Entry 3WD5 (X-ray diffraction, 3.10 A resolution); this record covers chains A and H of the 3 polymer chains in the assembly.

== Chain A ==
Molecule: Tumor necrosis factor
From: Homo sapiens
Notes: fragment: Tumor necrosis factor, soluble form
Reference sequence: P01375 (TNFA_HUMAN); residues 1-157 here correspond to UniProt positions 77-233 (UniProt number = residue number + 76)
Chain sequence (157 residues; row label = number of the first residue in the row):
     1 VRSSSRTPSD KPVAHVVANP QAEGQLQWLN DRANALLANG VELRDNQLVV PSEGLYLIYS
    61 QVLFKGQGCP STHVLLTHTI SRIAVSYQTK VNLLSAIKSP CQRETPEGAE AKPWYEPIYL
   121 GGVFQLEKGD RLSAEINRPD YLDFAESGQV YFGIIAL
Disordered / not traced: 1-5
Sequence notes: conflict D31 (Arg107 in P01375)
Curated features (UniProtKB/Swiss-Prot):
  - glycosylation: S4 (O-linked (GalNAc...) serine)
Disulfide bonds: C69-C101
From the paper describing this entry:
  - mutagenesis - T72A, K90A, V91A, E110A, I136A: unchanged binding to Adalimumab

== Chain H ==
Molecule: Adalimumab Heavy Chain
From: Homo sapiens
Chain sequence (219 residues; row label = number of the first residue in the row):
     1 EVQLVESGGG LVQPGRSLRL SCAASGFTFD DYAMHWVRQA PGKGLEWVSA ITWNSGHIDY
    61 ADSVEGRFTI SRDNAKNSLY LDMNSLRAED TAVYYCAKVS YLSTASSLDY WGQGTLVTVS
   121 SASTKGPSVF PLAPSSKSTS GGTAALGCLV KDYFPEPVTV SWNSGALTSG VHTFPAVLQS
   181 SGLYSLSSVV TVPSSSLGTQ TYICNVNHKP SNTKVDKKI
Disordered / not traced: 137-141
Disulfide bonds: C22-C96, C148-C204

== Interface between chain A and chain H ==
Pairs across the interface - 11 pairs, chain A then chain H:
  K65(A) with A105(H)
  P113(A) with Y101(H), hydrophobic
  Y115(A) with S103(H)
  A145(A) with H57(H), hydrogen bond (backbone-side chain); D59(H); A105(H), hydrophobic
  E146(A) with T52(H); H57(H); S103(H), hydrogen bond; T104(H)
  S147(A) with H57(H), hydrogen bond
Other interface residues (no listed pair), chain H (8 interface residues in all): G56
Interface features reported in the paper:
  - epitope / paratope residues, chain A: A145(A), E146(A)
  - epitope / paratope residues, chain H: H57(H), S103(H), T104(H)

== Summary ==
Chain A and chain H form an interface of 6 and 8 residues respectively, with 3 hydrogen bonds. Among the polar
pairs are A145(A)-H57(H), E146(A)-S103(H) and S147(A)-H57(H). From the paper: T72A, K90A and V91A of chain A,
among others, leave binding to Adalimumab unchanged; epitope/paratope residues A145(A), E146(A) and H57(H)
among others; 5 substitutions were tested in all.
Chain A is Tumor necrosis factor and chain H is Adalimumab Heavy Chain, both from Homo sapiens; the structure,
Crystal structure of TNFalpha in complex with Adalimumab Fab fragment, was determined by X-ray diffraction.
